8YHA - chains A and T of the 12 polymer chains in the assembly; structure by electron microscopy, 3.40 A resolution.

Chain A:
Name: CRISPR system Cascade subunit CasD
Source organism: Candidatus Cloacimonetes bacterium ADurb.Bin088
Reference sequence: A0A1V6F8C5 (A0A1V6F8C5_9BACT); residues 1-388 here = UniProt positions 1-388
Amino-acid sequence (388 residues; each row starts with the number of its first residue):
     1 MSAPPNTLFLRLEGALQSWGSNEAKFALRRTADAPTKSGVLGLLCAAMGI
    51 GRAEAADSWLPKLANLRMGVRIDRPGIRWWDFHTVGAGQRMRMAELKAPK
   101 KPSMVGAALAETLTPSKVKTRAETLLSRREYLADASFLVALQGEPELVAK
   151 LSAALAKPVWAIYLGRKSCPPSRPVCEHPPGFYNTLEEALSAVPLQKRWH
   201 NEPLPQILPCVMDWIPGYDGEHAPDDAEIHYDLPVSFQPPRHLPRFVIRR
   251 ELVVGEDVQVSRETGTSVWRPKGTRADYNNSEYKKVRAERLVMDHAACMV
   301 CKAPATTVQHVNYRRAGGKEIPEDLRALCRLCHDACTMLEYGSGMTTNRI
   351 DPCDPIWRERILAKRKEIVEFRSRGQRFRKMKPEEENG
Disordered / not traced: 1-2, 94-118, 377-388
Bound ions: Zn2+: Cys298, Cys301, Cys329, Cys332

Chain T:
Molecule: DNA/RNA
Source organism: Candidatus Cloacimonadota bacterium
Sequence (56 nucleotides; numbered 1 to 56; the number before each row is that of its first residue):
     1 ATTACGCCAAGCTTTTTAACAGTGGCCTTATTAAATGACTTCTCCTCCTT
    51 GATAGA
Disordered / not traced: 1-2, 50-56

Chain A / chain T interface:
Residue-residue contacts (28; chain A residue first):
  Glu123(A) with C44(T), sugar contact
  Thr124(A) with C44(T), sugar contact
  Leu126(A) with C44(T), base contact
  Arg270(A) with DT3(T), salt bridge to the phosphate
  Gly273(A) with DC5(T), sugar contact; DG6(T), hydrogen bond to the base
  Thr274(A) with DG6(T), hydrogen bond to the base
  Arg275(A) with DC5(T), salt bridge to the phosphate
  Ala276(A) with DC5(T), phosphate contact; DG6(T), phosphate contact
  Tyr278(A) with DC8(T), hydrogen bond to the phosphate; DA9(T), phosphate contact
  Arg287(A) with DA9(T), salt bridge to the phosphate; DA10(T), salt bridge to the phosphate
  Thr306(A) with DA10(T), phosphate contact
  Thr307(A) with DC8(T), hydrogen bond to the phosphate; DA9(T), hydrogen bond to the phosphate
  Val308(A) with DC8(T), phosphate contact
  Gln309(A) with DC7(T), hydrogen bond to the phosphate; DC8(T), hydrogen bond to the phosphate
  His310(A) with DC8(T), hydrogen bond to the phosphate
  Tyr313(A) with DC5(T), phosphate contact; DG6(T), hydrogen bond to the phosphate
  Thr337(A) with DC7(T), sugar contact
  Tyr341(A) with DC7(T), hydrogen bond to the phosphate
  Thr346(A) with DG6(T), base contact
  Thr347(A) with DG6(T), hydrogen bond to the base
  Arg349(A) with DG6(T), hydrogen bond to the sugar
Interface residues without a listed pair, chain A (27 interface residues in all): Arg121, Tyr283, Ala305, Arg330, Asp334, Met345
Interface residues without a listed pair, chain T (10 interface residues in all): DG11, DT46

Overview:
27 residues of chain A face 10 of chain T across their interface, with 12 hydrogen bonds and 4 salt bridges.
Among the polar pairs are Gly273(A)-DG6(T), Thr274(A)-DG6(T) and Thr347(A)-DG6(T). Cys298(A), Cys301(A),
Cys329(A) and Cys332(A) form the Zn2+ site.
Chain A is CRISPR system Cascade subunit CasD (Candidatus Cloacimonetes bacterium ADurb.Bin088) and chain T is
DNA/RNA (Candidatus Cloacimonadota bacterium); the structure, Type I-EHNH Cascade-ssDNA complex, was
determined by electron microscopy together with 8YDB, 8YEO and 8YH9 from the same study.
